Entry 5IS0 (electron microscopy, 3.43 A resolution); this record covers chains C and D of the 4 polymer chains in the assembly.

== Chain C (and D) ==
Protein: Transient receptor potential cation channel subfamily V member 1
Organism: Rattus norvegicus
Notes: chain D of this document is another copy of the same molecule, construct and numbering; everything in this record applies to it too
UniProt: O35433 (TRPV1_RAT); residue numbers follow UniProt; this construct covers 110-603, 627-764
Chain sequence (636 residues; each row starts with the number of its first residue; note: 23 numbers in that range are skipped by the numbering (no residue carries them; nothing is unmodelled there)):
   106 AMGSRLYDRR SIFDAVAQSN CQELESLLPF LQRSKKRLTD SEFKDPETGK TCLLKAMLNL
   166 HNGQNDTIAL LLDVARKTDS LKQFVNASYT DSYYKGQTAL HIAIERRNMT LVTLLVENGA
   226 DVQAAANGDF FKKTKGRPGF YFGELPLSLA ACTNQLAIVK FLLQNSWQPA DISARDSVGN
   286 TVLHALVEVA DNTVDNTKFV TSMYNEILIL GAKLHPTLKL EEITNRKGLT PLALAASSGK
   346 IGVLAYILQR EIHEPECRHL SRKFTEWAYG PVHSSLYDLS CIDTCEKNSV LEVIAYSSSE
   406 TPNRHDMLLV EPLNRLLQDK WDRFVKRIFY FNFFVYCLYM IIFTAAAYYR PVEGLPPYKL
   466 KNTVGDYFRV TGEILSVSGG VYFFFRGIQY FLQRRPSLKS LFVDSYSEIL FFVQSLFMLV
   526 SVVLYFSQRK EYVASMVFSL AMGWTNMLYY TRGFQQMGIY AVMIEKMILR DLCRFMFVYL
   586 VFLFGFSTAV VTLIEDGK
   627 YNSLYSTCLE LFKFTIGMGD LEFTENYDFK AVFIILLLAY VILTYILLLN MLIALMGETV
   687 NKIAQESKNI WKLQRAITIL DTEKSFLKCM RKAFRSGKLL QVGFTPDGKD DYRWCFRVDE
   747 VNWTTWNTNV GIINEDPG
Unresolved in the structure: 106-334, 752-764
Sequence notes: expression tag (106-109)
Ligand contacts:
  - capsazepine (6ET), molecule 1: Tyr-511, Ser-512, Leu-515, Phe-543, Met-547, Thr-550, Asn-551, Leu-553, Tyr-554, Arg-557, Glu-570, Ile-573
  - capsazepine (6ET), molecule 2: Phe-591, Leu-662, Ala-665, Leu-669
Swiss-Prot annotation at these positions:
  - binding site (ATP): Arg-115, Lys-155, Lys-160, Asn-164, Tyr-199 to Gln-202, Glu-210, Arg-211
  - binding site (resiniferatoxin): Tyr-511, Ser-512, Thr-550, Arg-557
  - modified residue: Ser-116 (Phosphoserine), Thr-144 (Phosphothreonine), Thr-370 (Phosphothreonine), Ser-502 (Phosphoserine), Thr-704 (Phosphothreonine)
  - region: Glu-684 to Phe-712 (AD)
  - motif: Gly-643 to Asp-646 (Selectivity filter)
  - binding site (Na(+)): Gly-643
  - binding site (Ca(2+)): Asp-646

== Chain C / chain D interface ==
Pairs across the interface - 60 pairs, chain C then chain D:
  Cys-578(C) with Met-562(D)
  Arg-579(C) with Gln-561(D); Met-562(D); Tyr-565(D)
  Phe-580(C) with Tyr-565(D)
  Phe-582(C) with Thr-556(D)
  Val-583(C) with Tyr-565(D), hydrophobic; Ile-569(D), hydrophobic
  Val-586(C) with Trp-549(D)
  Phe-587(C) with Thr-550(D); Leu-553(D), hydrophobic
  Phe-589(C) with Trp-549(D), hydrophobic
  Gly-590(C) with Trp-549(D)
  Phe-591(C) with Ala-546(D), hydrophobic
  Thr-593(C) with Thr-449(D); Leu-545(D)
  Ala-594(C) with Val-542(D); Ala-546(D), hydrophobic
  Val-596(C) with Tyr-453(D), hydrophobic
  Thr-597(C) with Ala-452(D); Tyr-453(D); Arg-455(D), hydrogen bond (backbone-side chain); Val-542(D)
  Leu-598(C) with Arg-455(D)
  Leu-630(C) with Tyr-453(D)
  Gly-643(C) with Gly-643(D); Met-644(D)
  Met-644(C) with Met-644(D), hydrophobic
  Gly-645(C) with Met-644(D)
  Leu-647(C) with Leu-635(D), hydrophobic; Phe-638(D), hydrophobic; Lys-639(D)
  Phe-655(C) with Lys-535(D); Glu-536(D)
  Lys-656(C) with Tyr-631(D)
  Val-658(C) with Ala-539(D), hydrophobic; Phe-543(D), hydrophobic
  Ile-660(C) with Tyr-631(D); Leu-635(D), hydrophobic
  Ile-661(C) with Phe-543(D), hydrophobic
  Leu-662(C) with Val-542(D), hydrophobic
  Val-667(C) with Ile-642(D), hydrophobic
  Ile-668(C) with Met-581(D), hydrophobic
  Tyr-671(C) with Thr-641(D); Ile-642(D), hydrogen bond (side chain-backbone)
  Ile-672(C) with Leu-678(D)
  Leu-673(C) with Ile-573(D), hydrophobic; Met-682(D)
  Asn-676(C) with Leu-678(D); Ile-679(D); Met-682(D)
  Met-677(C) with Met-572(D), hydrophobic; Met-682(D), hydrophobic
  Ile-679(C) with Ile-679(D), hydrophobic
  Ala-680(C) with Val-686(D), hydrophobic
  Leu-681(C) with Tyr-565(D), hydrophobic; Met-568(D), hydrophobic; Val-686(D), hydrophobic
  Glu-684(C) with Val-686(D); Asn-687(D)
Also at the interface, not in a pair above, chain C (45 interface residues in all): Ile-599, Glu-600, Asn-628, Ser-629, Phe-640, Asp-646, Leu-664, Leu-674
Also at the interface, not in a pair above, chain D (42 interface residues in all): Val-457, Val-538, Met-552, Leu-577, Phe-580, Gly-683

== In short ==
The interface between chain C and chain D involves 45 residues on one side and 42 on the other; the contacts
include 2 hydrogen bonds. Polar pairs include Thr-597(C)/Arg-455(D) and Tyr-671(C)/Ile-642(D). Ligands of
chain C: capsazepine.
Both chains are Transient receptor potential cation channel subfamily V member 1 (Rattus norvegicus). Entry
5IS0 (Structure of TRPV1 in complex with capsazepine) was determined by electron microscopy (same publication
as 5IRX and 5IRZ).
